7K98 - chains A and C of the 6 polymer chains in the assembly; structure by X-ray diffraction, 2.19 A resolution.

[Chain A]
Name: Phenylalanine--tRNA ligase alpha subunit
Source organism: Mycobacterium tuberculosis (strain ATCC 25618 / H37Rv)
Notes: EC 6.1.1.20
Reference sequence: P9WFU3 (SYFA_MYCTU); numbering as in UniProt (aligned over 1-341)
Amino-acid sequence (344 residues; each row starts with the number of its first residue; numbers below 1 keep their minus sign (Ser-2 is residue -2)):
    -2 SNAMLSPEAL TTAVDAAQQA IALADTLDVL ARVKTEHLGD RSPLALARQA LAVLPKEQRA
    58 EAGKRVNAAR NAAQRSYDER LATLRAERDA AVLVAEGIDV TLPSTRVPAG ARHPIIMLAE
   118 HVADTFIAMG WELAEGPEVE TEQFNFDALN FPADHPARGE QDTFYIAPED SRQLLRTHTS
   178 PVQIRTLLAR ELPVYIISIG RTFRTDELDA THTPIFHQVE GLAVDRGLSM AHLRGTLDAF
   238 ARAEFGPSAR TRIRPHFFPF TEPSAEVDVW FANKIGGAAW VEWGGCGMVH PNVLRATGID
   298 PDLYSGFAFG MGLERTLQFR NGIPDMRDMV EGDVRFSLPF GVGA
Not modelled in the structure: -2
Differences from the reference sequence: expression tag (-2 to 0)
Bound ions: Mg2+ site 1 near Asp203 (its only coordinating residue here); Mg2+ site 2: Glu259 (shared with 1 residue of chain B)
Residues lining bound ligands: 5'-O-(L-phenylalanylsulfamoyl)adenosine (W5Y): His175, Ser177, Gln180, Arg201, Asp203, Thr208, His209, Thr210, Phe213, Gln215, Glu217, Phe255, Phe257, Thr258, Glu263, Glu279, Trp280, Gly281, Gly282, Cys283, Gly284, Ala305, Phe306, Gly307, Met308, Gly309, Arg312, Met323
Swiss-Prot annotation at these positions:
  - binding site (Mg(2+)): Glu259
From the paper describing this entry:
  - binding site for 5'-O-(L-phenylalanylsulfamoyl)adenosine: Arg201, Asp203, His209, Thr210, Phe213, His214, Gln215, Glu263, Glu279, Trp280, Glu311, Arg312
  - conformationally variable residues (loop rearrangement): Asp151 to Asp159, Asp203, His209
  - Mg2+ coordination: Asp203
  - binding site for tRNA(Phe) (chain C): His152, Gln158, Asp159, Thr202
  - Mg2+ coordination through a water molecule: Asp159, Thr202

[Chain C]
Molecule: tRNA(Phe)
Sequence (77 nucleotides; numbered 1 to 77; the number before each row is that of its first residue):
     1 GGCCAGGUAG CUCAGUCGGU AUGAGCGUCC GCCUGAAAAG CGGAAGGUCG GCGGUUCGAU
    61 CCCGCCCCUG GCCACCA
Bound ions: Mg2+: A39 (shared with 1 residue of chain E)

[Interface between chain A and chain C]
Pairs across the interface (20; chain A residue first):
  Phe143(A) - A77(C)  base contact
  Phe148(A) - A77(C)  sugar contact
  His152(A) - C76(C)  phosphate contact
  His152(A) - A77(C)  salt bridge to the phosphate
  Pro153(A) - C76(C)  sugar contact
  Ala154(A) - C76(C)  sugar contact
  Ala154(A) - A77(C)  base contact
  Gln158(A) - G1(C)  hydrogen bond to the phosphate
  Asp159(A) - C75(C)  base contact
  Asp159(A) - C76(C)  sugar contact
  Asp159(A) - A77(C)  hydrogen bond to the base
  Thr160(A) - A77(C)  hydrogen bond to the base
  Thr174(A) - A77(C)  hydrogen bond to the base
  His175(A) - A77(C)  base contact
  Arg201(A) - A77(C)  base contact
  Glu204(A) - C73(C)  base contact
  Glu204(A) - A74(C)  base contact
  Phe255(A) - A77(C)  sugar contact
  Phe257(A) - A77(C)  sugar contact
  Arg324(A) - G71(C)  salt bridge to the phosphate
Other interface residues (no listed pair), chain A (18 interface residues in all): Leu205, Phe254, Pro256
Other interface residues (no listed pair), chain C (8 interface residues in all): G70

[In short]
18 residues of chain A face 8 of chain C across their interface, with 4 hydrogen bonds and 2 salt bridges.
Among the polar pairs are Asp159(A)-A77(C), Thr160(A)-A77(C) and Thr174(A)-A77(C). From the paper: a binding
site for 5'-O-(L-phenylalanylsulfamoyl)adenosine at Arg201(A), Asp203(A) and His209(A) among others; a binding
site for tRNA(Phe) (chain C) at His152(A), Gln158(A) and Asp159(A) among others.
Chain A is Phenylalanine--tRNA ligase alpha subunit (Mycobacterium tuberculosis (strain ATCC 25618 / H37Rv))
and chain C is tRNA(Phe); the structure, Preaminoacylation complex of M. tuberculosis PheRS with cognate
precursor tRNA and 5'-O-(N-phenylalanyl)sulfamoyl-adenosine (F-AMS), was determined by X-ray diffraction,
deposited together with 7K9M, 7KA0 and 7KAB.
